PDB entry 8TU1 | electron microscopy, 2.31 A resolution | chains A and B of the 60 polymer chains in the assembly

[Chain A (and B)]
Protein: VP2
Organism: Porcine bocavirus 1 pig/ZJD/China/2006
Notes: chain B of this document is another copy of the same molecule, construct and numbering; everything in this record applies to it too
UniProtKB: D7RF54 (D7RF54_9VIRU); numbering as in UniProt (aligned over 1-567)
Amino-acid sequence (567 residues; numbered 1 to 567; the number before each row is that of its first residue):
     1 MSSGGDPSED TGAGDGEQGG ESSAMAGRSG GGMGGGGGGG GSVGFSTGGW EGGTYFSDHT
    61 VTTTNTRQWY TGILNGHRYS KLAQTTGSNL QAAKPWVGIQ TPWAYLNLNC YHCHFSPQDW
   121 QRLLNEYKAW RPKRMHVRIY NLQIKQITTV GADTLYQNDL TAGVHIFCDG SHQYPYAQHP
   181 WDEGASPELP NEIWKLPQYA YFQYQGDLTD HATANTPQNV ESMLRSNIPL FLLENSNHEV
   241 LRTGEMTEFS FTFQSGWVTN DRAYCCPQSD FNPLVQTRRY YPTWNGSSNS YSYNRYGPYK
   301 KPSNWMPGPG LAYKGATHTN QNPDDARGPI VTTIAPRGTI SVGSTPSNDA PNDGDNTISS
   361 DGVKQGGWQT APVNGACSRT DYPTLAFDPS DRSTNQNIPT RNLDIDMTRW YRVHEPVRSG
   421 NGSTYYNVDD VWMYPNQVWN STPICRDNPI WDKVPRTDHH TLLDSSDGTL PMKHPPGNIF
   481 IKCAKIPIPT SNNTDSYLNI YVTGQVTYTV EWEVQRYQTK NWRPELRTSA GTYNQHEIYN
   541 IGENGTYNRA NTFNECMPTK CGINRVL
Unresolved in the structure: 1-40

[Interface between chain A and chain B]
Pairs across the interface (92):
  Gly41(A) - Gly41(B)
  Ser42(A) - Phe45(B)
  Val43(A) - Gly44(B)
  His77(A) - Asn191(B)  hydrogen bond (backbone-side chain)
  Arg78(A) - Asn191(B)
  Arg78(A) - Asn544(B)  hydrogen bond (side chain-backbone)
  Tyr79(A) - Asn191(B)
  Tyr79(A) - Ile541(B)
  Tyr79(A) - Gly545(B)
  Ser80(A) - Ile541(B)
  Ser80(A) - Gly542(B)
  Ser80(A) - Gly545(B)
  Lys81(A) - Gly542(B)  hydrogen bond (backbone-backbone)
  Lys81(A) - Glu543(B)
  Ile99(A) - Ile541(B)
  Gln146(A) - Tyr156(B)  hydrogen bond (side chain-backbone)
  Thr149(A) - Asp153(B)
  Val150(A) - Asp153(B)
  Gly151(A) - Asp153(B)  hydrogen bond (backbone-side chain)
  Asp159(A) - Gln143(B)
  Asp159(A) - Lys145(B)  salt bridge
  Asp159(A) - Asn158(B)  hydrogen bond
  Leu160(A) - Val43(B)
  Leu160(A) - Asn158(B)
  Thr161(A) - Val43(B)
  Thr161(A) - Gln143(B)  hydrogen bond (backbone-side chain)
  Thr161(A) - Asn158(B)  hydrogen bond
  Thr161(A) - Leu160(B)
  Thr161(A) - Thr243(B)
  Ala162(A) - Gln143(B)
  His165(A) - Trp50(B)
  His165(A) - Gln505(B)
  Gln203(A) - Asn540(B)  hydrogen bond
  Ser222(A) - His536(B)
  Arg225(A) - His536(B)
  Ser226(A) - Ala530(B)
  Ser226(A) - His536(B)  hydrogen bond
  Ile228(A) - Asn540(B)
  Leu230(A) - Tyr539(B)
  Leu230(A) - Asn540(B)
  Leu230(A) - Ile541(B)  hydrophobic
  Leu232(A) - Ile541(B)  hydrophobic
  Glu234(A) - Trp50(B)  hydrogen bond (backbone-side chain)
  Glu234(A) - Pro190(B)
  Glu234(A) - Asn191(B)
  Asn235(A) - Gly52(B)
  Asn235(A) - Gly53(B)  hydrogen bond (backbone-backbone)
  Ser236(A) - Trp50(B)
  Ser236(A) - Gly52(B)  hydrogen bond (backbone-backbone)
  Asn237(A) - Trp50(B)
  Asn237(A) - Glu51(B)
  Asn237(A) - Gly52(B)  hydrogen bond (side chain-backbone)
  Asn237(A) - Tyr55(B)
  His238(A) - Gly49(B)
  His238(A) - Trp50(B)  hydrogen bond (backbone-backbone)
  Val240(A) - Ser46(B)  hydrogen bond (backbone-side chain)
  Val240(A) - Gly48(B)
  Val240(A) - Gly49(B)
  Val240(A) - Trp50(B)
  Val240(A) - Asn141(B)
  Val240(A) - Gln505(B)
  Arg242(A) - Ser42(B)
  Arg242(A) - Val43(B)  hydrogen bond (side chain-backbone)
  Arg242(A) - Gly44(B)
  Arg242(A) - Phe45(B)
  Arg242(A) - Ser46(B)
  Arg242(A) - Asn141(B)
  Arg242(A) - Leu142(B)  hydrogen bond (side chain-backbone)
  Arg242(A) - Thr243(B)  hydrogen bond (side chain-backbone)
  Thr243(A) - Gly44(B)
  Gly244(A) - Gly44(B)  hydrogen bond (backbone-backbone)
  Gly244(A) - Phe45(B)
  Glu245(A) - Phe45(B)
  Glu245(A) - Ser46(B)  hydrogen bond (side chain-backbone)
  Lys485(A) - Gln68(B)
  Lys485(A) - Ile193(B)
  Ile486(A) - Gln143(B)
  Ile486(A) - Lys145(B)
  Pro487(A) - Gln68(B)
  Pro487(A) - Tyr70(B)  hydrophobic
  Pro487(A) - Ile193(B)  hydrophobic
  Pro487(A) - Tyr501(B)  hydrogen bond (backbone-side chain)
  Pro487(A) - Thr503(B)
  Ile488(A) - Tyr156(B)
  Ile488(A) - Tyr501(B)
  Pro489(A) - Tyr70(B)  hydrophobic
  Pro489(A) - Tyr501(B)  hydrophobic
  Thr490(A) - Tyr70(B)
  Thr490(A) - Lys195(B)  hydrogen bond (backbone-side chain)
  Asn493(A) - Arg392(B)  hydrogen bond
  Leu498(A) - Lys145(B)
  Leu498(A) - Tyr156(B)  hydrophobic
Other interface residues (no listed pair), chain A (52 interface residues in all): Pro102, Thr148, Gln157, Gly163, Glu239, Leu241, Lys482, Ser491, Asp495
Other interface residues (no listed pair), chain B (46 interface residues in all): Ile147, Leu155, Gln157, Leu189, Gly531

[Summary]
52 residues of chain A and 46 residues of chain B are in contact, with 24 hydrogen bonds and 1 salt bridge.
Polar pairs include Asp159(A)-Lys145(B), His77(A)-Asn191(B) and Arg78(A)-Asn544(B).
Both chains are VP2 (Porcine bocavirus 1 pig/ZJD/China/2006). Entry 8TU1 (The Capsid of Porcine Bocavirus 1)
was determined by electron microscopy, deposited together with 8TU0 and 8TU2.
